Entry 9BVM (electron microscopy, 3.40 A resolution); this record covers chains A and P.

[Chain A]
Protein: Vitamin K-dependent gamma-carboxylase
From: Homo sapiens
Notes: EC 4.1.1.90
Reference sequence: P38435 (VKGC_HUMAN); residues 27-758 here = UniProt positions 27-758
Amino-acid sequence (732 residues; row label = number of the first residue in the row):
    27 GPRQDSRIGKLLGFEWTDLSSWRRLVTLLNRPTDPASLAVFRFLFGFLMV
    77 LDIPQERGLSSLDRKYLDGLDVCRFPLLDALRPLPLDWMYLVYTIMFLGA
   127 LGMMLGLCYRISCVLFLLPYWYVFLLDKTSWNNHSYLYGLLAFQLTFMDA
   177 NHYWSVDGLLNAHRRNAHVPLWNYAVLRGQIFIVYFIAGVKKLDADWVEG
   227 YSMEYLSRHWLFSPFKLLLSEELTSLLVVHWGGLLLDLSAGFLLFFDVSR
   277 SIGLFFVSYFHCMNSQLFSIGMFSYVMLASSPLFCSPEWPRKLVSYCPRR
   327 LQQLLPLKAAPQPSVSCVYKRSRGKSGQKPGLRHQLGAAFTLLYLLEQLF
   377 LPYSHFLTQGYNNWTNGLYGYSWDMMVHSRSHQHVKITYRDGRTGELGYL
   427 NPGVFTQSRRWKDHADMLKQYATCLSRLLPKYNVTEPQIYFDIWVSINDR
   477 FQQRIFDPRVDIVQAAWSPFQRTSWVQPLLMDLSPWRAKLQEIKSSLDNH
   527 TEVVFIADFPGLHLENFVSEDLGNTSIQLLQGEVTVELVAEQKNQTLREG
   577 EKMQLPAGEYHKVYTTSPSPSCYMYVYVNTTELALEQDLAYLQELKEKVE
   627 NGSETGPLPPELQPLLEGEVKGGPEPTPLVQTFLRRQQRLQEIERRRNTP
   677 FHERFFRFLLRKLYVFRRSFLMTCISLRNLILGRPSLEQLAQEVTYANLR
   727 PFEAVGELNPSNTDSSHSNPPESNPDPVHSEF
Disordered / not traced: 27-30, 348-352, 729-758
Swiss-Prot annotation at these positions:
  - active site: Lys218 (Proton acceptor)
  - glycosylation (N-linked (GlcNAc...) asparagine): Asn459, Asn550
  - natural variant: Phe299 (F299S: In PXEL-MCFD), Leu394 (L394R: In VKCFD1), Arg476 (R476C: In PXEL-MCFD; R476H: In PXEL-MCFD), Arg485 (R485P: In VKCFD1), Trp493 (W493S: In PXEL-MCFD), Trp501 (W501S: In VKCFD1), Gly558 (G558R: In PXEL-MCFD)
  - mutagenesis: His160 (H160A: No effect on activity), Lys218 (K218A: No activity), His287 (H287A: No effect on activity), His381 (H381A: No effect on activity)
Disulfide bonds: Cys99-Cys450
Covalent attachments: N-acetylglucosamine (NAG) linked to Asn459, Asn570, Asn605
Residues lining bound ligands:
  - 6PL ((4S,7R)-4-hydroxy-N,N,N-trimethyl-9-oxo-7-[(palmitoyloxy)methyl]-3,5,8-trioxa-4-phosphahexacosan-1-aminium 4-oxide), molecule 1: Lys36, Leu37, Leu38, Gly39, Phe40, Leu51, Leu54, Leu55, Arg57, Leu197, Ala201, Arg204, Gly205, Phe208, Phe268, Phe271, Phe272, Asp273, Arg276, Pro313, Leu368, Leu371
  - 6PL, molecule 2: Leu70, Phe73, Leu74, Gln81, Ser291, Gln292, Phe294, Ser295, Gly297, Met298, Tyr301, Leu304, Trp315, Phe682, Phe684, Leu685, Lys688, Phe692
  - vitamin K1 hydroquinone (A1AVC): Val210, Tyr211, Ala214, Lys218, Trp223, Met229, Phe238, Phe241, Val254, Val255, Gly258, Gly259, Leu262, Asp263, Tyr285, Phe286, His287, Met289, Asn290, Phe294, Ile296, Phe299, Met303, Met401, Met402

[Chain P]
Protein: Activation peptide
From: Homo sapiens
Reference sequence: P04070 (PROC_HUMAN); residues 19-88 here = UniProt positions 19-88
Amino-acid sequence (70 residues; numbered 19 to 88; the number before each row is that of its first residue):
    19 TPAPLDSVFSSSERAHQVLRIRKRANSFLEELRHSSLERECIEEICDFEE
    69 AKEIFQNVDDTLAFWSKHVD
Disordered / not traced: 19-22, 58-88
Swiss-Prot annotation at these positions:
  - modified residue (4-carboxyglutamate): Glu48, Glu49, Glu56, Glu58, Glu61, Glu62, Glu67, Glu68, Glu71
  - glycosylation: Thr19 (O-linked (GalNAc...) threonine)
  - natural variant: Arg32 (R32C: In THPH3), Arg38 (R38W: In patients with PROC deficiency), Arg42 (R42C: In patients with PROC deficiency; R42H: In Malakoff; R42S: In THPH3), Glu49 (E49D: In patients with PROC deficiency), Arg51 (R51C: In patients with PROC deficiency), Arg57 (R57G: In Yonago; R57Q: In patients with PROC deficiency; R57W: In THPH3), Glu62 (E62A: In THPH3), Lys70 (K70E: In patients with PROC deficiency), Val76 (V76M: In THPH3), Asp77 (D77G: In THPH4)

[How chain A and chain P interact]
Contacting residue pairs (62):
  Gln81(A) - Arg51(P)  hydrogen bond (backbone-side chain)
  Glu82(A) - Arg51(P)
  Asn158(A) - Glu48(P)
  Asn159(A) - Glu48(P)  hydrogen bond
  His160(A) - Glu48(P)  salt bridge
  Met229(A) - Phe46(P)  hydrophobic
  Tyr231(A) - Arg42(P)
  Phe294(A) - Glu49(P)
  Ser295(A) - Glu49(P)
  Ser295(A) - Leu50(P)  hydrogen bond (backbone-backbone)
  Ile296(A) - Glu48(P)
  Ile296(A) - Leu50(P)
  Tyr395(A) - Leu47(P)
  Tyr395(A) - Glu48(P)  hydrogen bond
  Met402(A) - Phe46(P)  hydrophobic
  Met402(A) - Glu48(P)
  Ser405(A) - Asn44(P)
  Ser405(A) - Phe46(P)
  Arg406(A) - Ala43(P)
  Arg406(A) - Asn44(P)
  Gln409(A) - Val36(P)  hydrogen bond (side chain-backbone)
  Gln409(A) - Arg40(P)  hydrogen bond (backbone-side chain)
  His410(A) - Ala33(P)  hydrogen bond (side chain-backbone)
  His410(A) - Gln35(P)
  His410(A) - Val36(P)
  Lys412(A) - His34(P)  hydrogen bond
  Tyr415(A) - Phe27(P)
  Tyr425(A) - Phe27(P)
  Tyr425(A) - Ser28(P)  hydrogen bond (backbone-backbone)
  Tyr425(A) - Ala33(P)  hydrophobic
  Tyr425(A) - His34(P)
  Leu426(A) - Val26(P)
  Leu426(A) - Phe27(P)  hydrophobic
  Asn427(A) - Ser25(P)  hydrogen bond (side chain-backbone)
  Asn427(A) - Val26(P)  hydrogen bond (backbone-backbone)
  Asn427(A) - Ser28(P)
  Gly429(A) - Arg57(P)
  Val430(A) - Val26(P)  hydrophobic
  Phe431(A) - Val26(P)  hydrophobic
  Gln433(A) - Arg57(P)
  Ser434(A) - Arg57(P)
  Arg435(A) - Arg57(P)
  Arg436(A) - Leu47(P)  hydrogen bond (side chain-backbone)
  Trp437(A) - Arg57(P)
  Tyr458(A) - Val26(P)  hydrophobic
  Tyr458(A) - Phe27(P)  hydrophobic
  Glu528(A) - Ile39(P)
  Asn542(A) - His34(P)
  Asn542(A) - Gln35(P)
  Asn542(A) - Val36(P)  hydrogen bond (side chain-backbone)
  Asn542(A) - Leu37(P)
  Phe543(A) - Glu31(P)
  Phe543(A) - His34(P)  hydrogen bond (backbone-backbone)
  Phe543(A) - Gln35(P)
  Leu548(A) - Leu37(P)
  Thr551(A) - Leu37(P)
  Tyr586(A) - Ser30(P)  hydrogen bond
  Tyr586(A) - Glu31(P)
  Tyr586(A) - His34(P)
  Tyr601(A) - Leu37(P)  hydrophobic
  Tyr603(A) - Leu37(P)  hydrophobic
  Tyr603(A) - Ile39(P)  hydrophobic
Also at the interface, not in a pair above, chain A (48 interface residues in all): Arg90, Trp157, Gly297, His404, Leu455, Val460, Leu540, Glu541, Ser545, Asn605
Also at the interface, not in a pair above, chain P (27 interface residues in all): Arg38, Ser45, His52, Leu55

[Overview]
48 residues of chain A and 27 residues of chain P are in contact; the contacts include 15 hydrogen bonds and 1
salt bridge. Polar pairs include His160(A)-Glu48(P), Gln81(A)-Arg51(P) and Asn159(A)-Glu48(P). Bound to chain
A: vitamin K1 hydroquinone and compound 6PL.
Chain A is Vitamin K-dependent gamma-carboxylase and chain P is Activation peptide, both from Homo sapiens;
the structure, Vitamin K-dependent gamma-carboxylase with protein C propeptide and glutamate-rich region and
with vitamin K hydroquinone, was determined by electron microscopy together with 9BVK, 9BVL, 9BVP, 9BVQ and
9BVR from the same study.
